PDB entry 1N6E | X-ray diffraction, 2.60 A resolution | chains C and I of the 12 polymer chains in the assembly

Chain C (and I):
Name: Tricorn protease
Source organism: Thermoplasma acidophilum
Notes: EC 3.4.21.-; chain I of this document is another copy of the same molecule, construct and numbering; everything in this record applies to it too
Reference sequence: P96086 (TRI_THEAC); numbering as in UniProt (aligned over 1-1071)
Amino-acid sequence (1071 residues; each row starts with the number of its first residue):
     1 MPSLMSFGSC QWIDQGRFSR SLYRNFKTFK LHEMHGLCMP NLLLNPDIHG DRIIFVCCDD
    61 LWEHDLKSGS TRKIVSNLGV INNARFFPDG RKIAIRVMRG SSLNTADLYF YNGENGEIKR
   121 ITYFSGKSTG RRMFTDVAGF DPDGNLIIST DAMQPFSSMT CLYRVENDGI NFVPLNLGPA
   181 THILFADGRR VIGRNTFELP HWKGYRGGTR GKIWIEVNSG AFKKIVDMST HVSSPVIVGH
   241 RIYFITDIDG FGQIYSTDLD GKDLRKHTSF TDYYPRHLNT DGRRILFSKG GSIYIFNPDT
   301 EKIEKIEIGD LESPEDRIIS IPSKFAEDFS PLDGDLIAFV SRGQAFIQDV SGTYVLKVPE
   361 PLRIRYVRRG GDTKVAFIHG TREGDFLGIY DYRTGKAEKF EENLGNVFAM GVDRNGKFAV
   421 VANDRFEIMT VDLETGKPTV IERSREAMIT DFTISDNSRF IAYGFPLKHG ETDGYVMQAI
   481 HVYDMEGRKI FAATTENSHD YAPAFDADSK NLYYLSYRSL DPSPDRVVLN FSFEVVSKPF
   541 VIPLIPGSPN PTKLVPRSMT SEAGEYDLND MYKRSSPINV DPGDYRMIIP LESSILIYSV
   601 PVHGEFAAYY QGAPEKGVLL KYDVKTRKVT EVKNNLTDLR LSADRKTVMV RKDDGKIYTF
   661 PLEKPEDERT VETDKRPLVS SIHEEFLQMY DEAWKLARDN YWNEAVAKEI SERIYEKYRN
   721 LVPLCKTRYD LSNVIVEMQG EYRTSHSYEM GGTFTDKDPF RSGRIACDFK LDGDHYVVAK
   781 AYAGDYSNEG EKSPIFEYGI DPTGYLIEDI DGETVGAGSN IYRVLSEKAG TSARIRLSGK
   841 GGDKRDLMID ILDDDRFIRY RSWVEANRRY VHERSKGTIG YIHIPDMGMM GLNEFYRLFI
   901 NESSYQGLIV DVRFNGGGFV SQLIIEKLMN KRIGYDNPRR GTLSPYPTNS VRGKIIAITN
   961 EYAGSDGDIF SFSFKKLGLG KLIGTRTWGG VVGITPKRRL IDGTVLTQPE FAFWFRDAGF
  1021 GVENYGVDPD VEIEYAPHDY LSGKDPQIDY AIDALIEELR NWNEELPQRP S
Not modelled in the structure: 1-38, 1062-1071
UniProt features mapped onto this chain:
  - region: Arg131, Arg132 (Binds the substrate's C-terminus)
  - active site: His746 (Charge relay system), Ser965 (Nucleophile), Glu1023 (Charge relay system)
  - binding site (substrate): Gly916 to Gly918, Gly993 to Thr995
  - site: Asp936 (Substrate specificity switch), Asp966 (Transition state stabilizer)

Chain C / chain I interface:
Pairs across the interface (69; chain C residue first):
  Met39(C) with Asn115(I)
  Thr71(C) with Arg72(I), hydrogen bond (backbone-side chain)
  Arg72(C) with Thr71(I), hydrogen bond (side chain-backbone); Arg72(I)
  Ser76(C) with Ser76(I)
  Asn77(C) with Asn77(I)
  Asn115(C) with Met39(I); Asp310(I); Leu311(I); Glu312(I)
  Gly116(C) with Glu312(I); Ser313(I), hydrogen bond (backbone-backbone)
  Glu117(C) with Ser313(I)
  Ile118(C) with Ser313(I), hydrogen bond (backbone-backbone); Glu315(I)
  Lys119(C) with Glu315(I)
  Arg120(C) with Glu315(I), hydrogen bond (backbone-side chain)
  Asp310(C) with Asn115(I)
  Leu311(C) with Asn115(I)
  Glu312(C) with Asn115(I); Gly116(I)
  Ser313(C) with Asn115(I); Gly116(I), hydrogen bond (backbone-backbone); Glu117(I); Ile118(I), hydrogen bond (backbone-backbone)
  Pro314(C) with Ile118(I), hydrophobic
  Glu315(C) with Ile118(I); Lys119(I); Arg120(I), hydrogen bond (side chain-backbone)
  Arg317(C) with Glu813(I), salt bridge; Arg823(I); Glu827(I), salt bridge
  Thr353(C) with Thr831(I); Ser832(I), hydrogen bond (backbone-backbone)
  Tyr354(C) with Ser832(I); Met848(I), hydrophobic
  Val355(C) with Asp811(I); Ser832(I)
  Leu356(C) with Asp811(I); Arg834(I)
  Lys357(C) with Asp811(I), hydrogen bond (backbone-side chain)
  Tyr392(C) with Arg834(I), hydrogen bond (backbone-side chain)
  Arg393(C) with Arg834(I)
  Lys675(C) with Thr831(I)
  Arg676(C) with Asp811(I), salt bridge; Glu827(I); Lys828(I); Thr831(I)
  Pro677(C) with Glu827(I)
  Val679(C) with Glu827(I)
  Asp811(C) with Val355(I); Leu356(I); Lys357(I), hydrogen bond (side chain-backbone); Arg676(I), salt bridge
  Glu813(C) with Arg317(I), salt bridge
  Arg823(C) with Arg317(I)
  Glu827(C) with Arg317(I), salt bridge; Arg676(I); Pro677(I); Val679(I)
  Lys828(C) with Arg676(I)
  Thr831(C) with Thr353(I); Lys675(I); Arg676(I)
  Ser832(C) with Thr353(I), hydrogen bond (backbone-backbone); Tyr354(I)
  Arg834(C) with Tyr392(I), hydrogen bond (side chain-backbone); Arg393(I)
  Met848(C) with Tyr354(I), hydrophobic
Other interface residues (no listed pair), chain C (44 interface residues in all): Lys73, Glu114, Ile319, Gly352, Gly395, Val824
Other interface residues (no listed pair), chain I (44 interface residues in all): Lys73, Glu114, Pro314, Ile319, Gly352, Val824, Ala829

Summary:
The chain C/chain I interface involves 44 residues from each chain; the contacts include 14 hydrogen bonds and
6 salt bridges. Polar pairs include Arg317(C)-Glu813(I), Arg317(C)-Glu827(I) and Arg676(C)-Asp811(I). Curated
annotation (UniProt) lists 3 active-site residues and 6 substrate-binding residues on chain C.
Both chains are Tricorn protease (Thermoplasma acidophilum). Entry 1N6E (tricorn protease in complex with a
tridecapeptide chloromethyl ketone derivative) was determined by X-ray diffraction together with 1N6D and 1N6F
from the same study.
